PDB entry 2NVA | X-ray diffraction, 1.80 A resolution | chains A and B

[Chain A (and B)]
Protein: arginine decarboxylase, A207R protein
From: Paramecium bursaria Chlorella virus 1
Notes: EC 4.1.1.19; chain B of this document is another copy of the same molecule, construct and numbering; everything in this record applies to it too
UniProtKB: Q84527 (Q84527_PBCV1); residue numbers follow UniProt; this construct covers 1-372
Chain sequence (372 residues; each row starts with the number of its first residue):
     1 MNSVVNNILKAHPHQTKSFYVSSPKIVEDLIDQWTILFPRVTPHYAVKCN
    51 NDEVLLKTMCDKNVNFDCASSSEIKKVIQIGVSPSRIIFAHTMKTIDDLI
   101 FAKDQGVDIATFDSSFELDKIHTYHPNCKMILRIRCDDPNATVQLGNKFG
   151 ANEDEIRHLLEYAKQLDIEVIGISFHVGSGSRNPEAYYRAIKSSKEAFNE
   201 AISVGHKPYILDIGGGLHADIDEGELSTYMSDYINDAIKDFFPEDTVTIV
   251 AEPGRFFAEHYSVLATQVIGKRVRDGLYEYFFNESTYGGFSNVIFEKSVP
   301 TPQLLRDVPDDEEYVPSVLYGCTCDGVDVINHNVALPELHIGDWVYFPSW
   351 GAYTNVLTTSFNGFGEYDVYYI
Not modelled in the structure: 223-225 (chain B: 14, 223, 311)
Small-molecule neighbours:
  - agmatine (PL2; (4-{[(4-{[amino(imino)methyl]amino}butyl)amino]methyl}-5-hydroxy-6-methylpyridin-3-yl)methyl dihydrogen phosphate), molecule 1: Ala46, Lys48, Cys49, Asp67, Ala90, Arg133, Val143, Leu145, His176, Ser179, Gly180, Gly215, Gly216, Leu217, Glu252, Pro253, Gly254, Arg255, Asn292, Phe295, Glu296, Tyr353, Leu357
  - agmatine (PL2), molecule 2: Tyr287, Cys324, Asp325, Phe361

[Interface between chain A and chain B]
Contacting residue pairs (112; chain A residue first):
  Thr16(A) - Asp97(B)
  Lys48(A) - Cys324(B)
  Lys48(A) - Phe361(B)
  Lys48(A) - Asn362(B)
  Ala69(A) - Asn362(B)
  Ala69(A) - Phe364(B)
  Ser70(A) - Asn362(B)  hydrogen bond (side chain-backbone)
  Ser70(A) - Gly363(B)
  Ser70(A) - Phe364(B)
  Ser72(A) - Gly363(B)
  Glu73(A) - Asn362(B)
  Glu73(A) - Gly363(B)
  His91(A) - Cys322(B)  hydrogen bond (side chain-backbone)
  His91(A) - Thr323(B)
  His91(A) - Cys324(B)
  Met93(A) - Gly270(B)
  Met93(A) - Lys271(B)
  Met93(A) - Arg272(B)
  Met93(A) - Phe281(B)  hydrophobic
  Thr95(A) - Ile269(B)
  Asp97(A) - Thr16(B)  hydrogen bond
  Asp113(A) - Arg272(B)  salt bridge
  Ser114(A) - Lys271(B)  hydrogen bond (side chain-backbone)
  Ser114(A) - Arg272(B)
  Phe116(A) - Lys271(B)
  Phe116(A) - Val273(B)  hydrophobic
  Phe116(A) - Ile341(B)  hydrophobic
  Lys120(A) - Ile269(B)  hydrogen bond (side chain-backbone)
  Lys120(A) - Gly270(B)
  Lys120(A) - Ile341(B)
  Val143(A) - Asp325(B)
  Gln144(A) - Gly326(B)
  Leu145(A) - Cys324(B)
  Leu145(A) - Gly326(B)
  Asn147(A) - Arg274(B)
  Asn147(A) - Tyr320(B)
  Lys148(A) - Arg272(B)  hydrogen bond (backbone-side chain)
  Lys148(A) - Phe281(B)
  Lys148(A) - Tyr320(B)
  Lys148(A) - Gly321(B)  hydrogen bond (side chain-backbone)
  Lys148(A) - Thr323(B)  hydrogen bond (side chain-backbone)
  Lys148(A) - Asp325(B)  hydrogen bond (side chain-backbone)
  Lys148(A) - Asp328(B)  salt bridge
  Phe149(A) - Phe281(B)  hydrophobic
  Phe149(A) - Thr323(B)
  Phe149(A) - Cys324(B)
  Gly150(A) - Arg274(B)  hydrogen bond (backbone-side chain)
  Asn152(A) - Arg274(B)
  Glu155(A) - Arg274(B)  salt bridge
  Ile269(A) - Thr95(B)
  Ile269(A) - Lys120(B)  hydrogen bond (backbone-side chain)
  Gly270(A) - Met93(B)
  Gly270(A) - Lys120(B)
  Lys271(A) - Met93(B)
  Lys271(A) - Ser114(B)  hydrogen bond (backbone-side chain)
  Lys271(A) - Phe116(B)
  Arg272(A) - Met93(B)
  Arg272(A) - Asp113(B)  salt bridge
  Arg272(A) - Ser114(B)
  Arg272(A) - Lys148(B)  hydrogen bond (side chain-backbone)
  Val273(A) - Phe116(B)  hydrophobic
  Arg274(A) - Gly150(B)  hydrogen bond (side chain-backbone)
  Arg274(A) - Asn152(B)
  Arg274(A) - Glu155(B)  salt bridge
  Phe281(A) - Met93(B)  hydrophobic
  Phe281(A) - Lys148(B)
  Phe281(A) - Phe149(B)  hydrophobic
  Tyr287(A) - Phe295(B)
  Tyr287(A) - Leu357(B)  hydrophobic
  Phe295(A) - Tyr287(B)
  Tyr320(A) - Asn147(B)  hydrogen bond (side chain-backbone)
  Tyr320(A) - Lys148(B)
  Gly321(A) - Lys148(B)  hydrogen bond (backbone-side chain)
  Cys322(A) - His91(B)  hydrogen bond (backbone-side chain)
  Thr323(A) - His91(B)
  Thr323(A) - Lys148(B)  hydrogen bond (backbone-side chain)
  Thr323(A) - Phe149(B)
  Cys324(A) - Lys48(B)
  Cys324(A) - His91(B)
  Cys324(A) - Leu145(B)
  Cys324(A) - Phe149(B)
  Asp325(A) - Val143(B)
  Asp325(A) - Lys148(B)  hydrogen bond (backbone-side chain)
  Gly326(A) - Gln144(B)  hydrogen bond (backbone-backbone)
  Gly326(A) - Leu145(B)
  Gly326(A) - Asn147(B)
  Val327(A) - Phe295(B)  hydrophobic
  Asp328(A) - Lys148(B)  salt bridge
  Ile341(A) - Phe116(B)  hydrophobic
  Ile341(A) - Lys120(B)
  Tyr353(A) - Phe361(B)  hydrophobic
  Val356(A) - Phe361(B)
  Leu357(A) - Tyr287(B)  hydrophobic
  Leu357(A) - Thr359(B)
  Leu357(A) - Phe361(B)  hydrophobic
  Thr358(A) - Thr359(B)
  Thr359(A) - Leu357(B)
  Thr359(A) - Thr358(B)
  Thr359(A) - Thr359(B)
  Phe361(A) - Lys48(B)
  Phe361(A) - Tyr353(B)  hydrophobic
  Phe361(A) - Val356(B)
  Phe361(A) - Leu357(B)  hydrophobic
  Asn362(A) - Lys48(B)
  Asn362(A) - Ala69(B)
  Asn362(A) - Ser70(B)  hydrogen bond (backbone-side chain)
  Asn362(A) - Glu73(B)
  Gly363(A) - Ser70(B)
  Gly363(A) - Ser72(B)
  Gly363(A) - Glu73(B)
  Phe364(A) - Ala69(B)
  Phe364(A) - Ser70(B)
Interface residues without a listed pair, chain A (58 interface residues in all): Lys94, Ile96, Asp98, Ala151, Ile294, Val329, Ser360
Interface residues without a listed pair, chain B (58 interface residues in all): Lys94, Ile96, Asp98, Ala151, Ile294, Val327, Ser360, Glu366

[Overview]
The chain A/chain B interface involves 58 residues from each chain, with 21 hydrogen bonds and 6 salt bridges.
Polar contacts include Asp113(A)-Arg272(B), Lys148(A)-Asp328(B) and Glu155(A)-Arg274(B). Chain A binds
agmatine.
Chain A and chain B are both arginine decarboxylase, A207R protein (Paramecium bursaria Chlorella virus 1);
the structure, The X-ray crystal structure of the Paramecium bursaria Chlorella virus arginine decarboxylase
bound to agmatine, was determined by X-ray diffraction together with 2NV9 from the same study.
